5N1Q - chains B and E of the 6 polymer chains in the assembly; structure by X-ray diffraction, 1.90 A resolution.

[Chain B (and E)]
Protein: Methyl-coenzyme M reductase III from methanothermococcus thermolithotrophicus subunit beta
From: Methanothermococcus thermolithotrophicus DSM 2095
Notes: EC 2.8.4.1; chain E of this document is another copy of the same molecule, construct and numbering; everything in this record applies to it too
Sequence (443 residues; numbered 1 to 443; the number before each row is that of its first residue):
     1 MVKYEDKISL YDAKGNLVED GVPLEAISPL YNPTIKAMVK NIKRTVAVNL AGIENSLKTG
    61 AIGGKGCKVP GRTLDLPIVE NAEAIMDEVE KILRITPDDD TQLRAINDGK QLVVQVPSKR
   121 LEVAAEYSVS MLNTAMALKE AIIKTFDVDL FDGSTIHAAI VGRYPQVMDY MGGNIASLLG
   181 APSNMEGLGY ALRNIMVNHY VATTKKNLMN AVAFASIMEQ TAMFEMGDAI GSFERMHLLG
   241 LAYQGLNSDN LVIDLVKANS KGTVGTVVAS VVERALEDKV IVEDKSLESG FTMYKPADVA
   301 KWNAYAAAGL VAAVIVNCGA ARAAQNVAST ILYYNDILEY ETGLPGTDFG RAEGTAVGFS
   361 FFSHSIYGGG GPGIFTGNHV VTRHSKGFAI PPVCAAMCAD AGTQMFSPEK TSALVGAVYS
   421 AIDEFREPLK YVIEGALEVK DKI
Not modelled in the structure: 1
Ligand contacts:
  - 1-thioethanesulfonic acid (COM): Phe361, Ser365, Tyr367
  - factor 430 (F43): Ser365, Ile366, Tyr367
  - Coenzyme B (TP7): Phe361, Phe362, Tyr367, Gly368, Gly369, His379, Val380, Val381

[Interface between chain B and chain E]
Contacting residue pairs (90; chain B residue first):
  Pro29(B) - Val123(E)
  Leu30(B) - Lys119(E)  hydrogen bond (backbone-side chain)
  Leu30(B) - Arg120(E)
  Tyr31(B) - Ile95(E)  hydrogen bond (side chain-backbone)
  Lys36(B) - Lys119(E)
  Val39(B) - Glu122(E)
  Val39(B) - Val123(E)
  Lys43(B) - Ala124(E)  hydrogen bond (side chain-backbone)
  Lys43(B) - Ala125(E)  hydrogen bond (side chain-backbone)
  Lys91(B) - Lys3(E)
  Ile92(B) - Lys3(E)  hydrogen bond (backbone-side chain)
  Ile92(B) - Ile230(E)  hydrophobic
  Ile92(B) - Gly231(E)
  Arg94(B) - Lys3(E)  hydrogen bond (backbone-side chain)
  Ile95(B) - Tyr31(E)  hydrogen bond (backbone-side chain)
  Lys119(B) - Leu30(E)  hydrogen bond (side chain-backbone)
  Lys119(B) - Lys36(E)
  Arg120(B) - Leu30(E)
  Arg120(B) - Ile230(E)
  Glu122(B) - Val39(E)
  Val123(B) - Pro29(E)
  Val123(B) - Val39(E)
  Val123(B) - Thr221(E)
  Ala124(B) - Lys43(E)  hydrogen bond (backbone-side chain)
  Ala124(B) - Glu225(E)
  Ala125(B) - Lys43(E)  hydrogen bond (backbone-side chain)
  Ala125(B) - Glu126(E)
  Ala125(B) - Tyr127(E)
  Ala125(B) - Ala191(E)  hydrophobic
  Ala125(B) - Leu192(E)  hydrophobic
  Ala125(B) - Glu225(E)  hydrogen bond (backbone-side chain)
  Glu126(B) - Ala125(E)
  Glu126(B) - Glu126(E)
  Glu126(B) - Met185(E)
  Glu126(B) - Gly189(E)  hydrogen bond (side chain-backbone)
  Glu126(B) - Glu225(E)  hydrogen bond (backbone-side chain)
  Tyr127(B) - Ala125(E)
  Val129(B) - Glu225(E)
  Leu132(B) - Leu188(E)
  Leu132(B) - Gly189(E)
  Leu132(B) - Glu225(E)
  Leu132(B) - Met226(E)
  Asn133(B) - Phe224(E)  hydrogen bond (side chain-backbone)
  Asn133(B) - Glu225(E)
  Asn133(B) - Gly227(E)
  Asn133(B) - Ile230(E)
  Met136(B) - Gly227(E)
  Met136(B) - Ile230(E)  hydrophobic
  Met136(B) - Phe233(E)  hydrophobic
  Glu140(B) - Gly231(E)
  Glu140(B) - Ser232(E)  hydrogen bond
  Tyr164(B) - Gly187(E)
  Tyr164(B) - Leu188(E)  hydrogen bond (side chain-backbone)
  Met168(B) - Met185(E)
  Met168(B) - Glu186(E)
  Met168(B) - Gly187(E)
  Tyr170(B) - Leu188(E)
  Met185(B) - Glu126(E)
  Met185(B) - Met168(E)
  Glu186(B) - Met168(E)
  Gly187(B) - Tyr164(E)
  Gly187(B) - Met168(E)
  Leu188(B) - Leu132(E)
  Leu188(B) - Tyr164(E)  hydrogen bond (backbone-side chain)
  Leu188(B) - Tyr170(E)
  Gly189(B) - Glu126(E)  hydrogen bond (backbone-side chain)
  Gly189(B) - Leu132(E)
  Ala191(B) - Ala125(E)  hydrophobic
  Leu192(B) - Ala125(E)  hydrophobic
  Thr221(B) - Val123(E)
  Phe224(B) - Asn133(E)  hydrogen bond (backbone-side chain)
  Glu225(B) - Ala124(E)
  Glu225(B) - Ala125(E)  hydrogen bond (side chain-backbone)
  Glu225(B) - Glu126(E)  hydrogen bond (side chain-backbone)
  Glu225(B) - Val129(E)
  Glu225(B) - Leu132(E)
  Glu225(B) - Asn133(E)
  Met226(B) - Leu132(E)
  Gly227(B) - Asn133(E)
  Gly227(B) - Met136(E)
  Ile230(B) - Ile92(E)  hydrophobic
  Ile230(B) - Arg120(E)
  Ile230(B) - Asn133(E)
  Ile230(B) - Met136(E)  hydrophobic
  Ile230(B) - Glu140(E)
  Gly231(B) - Ile92(E)
  Gly231(B) - Glu140(E)
  Ser232(B) - Glu140(E)  hydrogen bond (backbone-side chain)
  Phe233(B) - Met136(E)  hydrophobic
  Phe233(B) - Glu140(E)
Other interface residues (no listed pair), chain B (47 interface residues in all): Thr96, Ser128, Ala137, Ala181, Pro182
Other interface residues (no listed pair), chain E (46 interface residues in all): Thr96, Ser128, Ala137, Ala181, Pro182

[Summary]
47 residues of chain B face 46 of chain E across their interface; the contacts include 22 hydrogen bonds.
Polar contacts include Leu30(B)-Lys119(E), Tyr31(B)-Ile95(E) and Lys43(B)-Ala124(E). Bound to chain B:
Coenzyme B, 1-thioethanesulfonic acid and factor 430.
Both chains are Methyl-coenzyme M reductase III from methanothermococcus thermolithotrophicus subunit beta
(Methanothermococcus thermolithotrophicus DSM 2095). Entry 5N1Q (Methyl-coenzyme M reductase III from
methanothermococcus thermolithotrophicus at 1.9 A resolution) was determined by X-ray diffraction together
with 5N28 and 5N2A from the same study.
